1IMB - chains A and B; structure by X-ray diffraction, 2.20 A resolution.

[Chain A (and B)]
Molecule: Inositol monophosphatase
From: Homo sapiens
Notes: EC 3.1.3.25; chain B of this document is another copy of the same molecule, construct and numbering; everything in this record applies to it too
Reference sequence: P29218 (IMPA1_HUMAN); residues 1-277 here = UniProt positions 1-277
Sequence (277 residues; each row starts with the number of its first residue):
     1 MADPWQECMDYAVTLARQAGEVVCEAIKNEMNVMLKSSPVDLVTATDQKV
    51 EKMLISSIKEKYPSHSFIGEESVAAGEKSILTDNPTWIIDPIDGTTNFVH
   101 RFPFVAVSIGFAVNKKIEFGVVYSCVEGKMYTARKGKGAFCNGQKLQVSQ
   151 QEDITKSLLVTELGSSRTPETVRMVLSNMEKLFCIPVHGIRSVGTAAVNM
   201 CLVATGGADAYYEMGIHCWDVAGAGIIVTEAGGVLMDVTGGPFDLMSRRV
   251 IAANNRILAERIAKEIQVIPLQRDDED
Disordered / not traced: 1-4
UniProt features mapped onto this chain:
  - binding site (Mg(2+)): E70, D90, I92, D93, D220
  - binding site (substrate): E70, I92 to T95, G194 to A196, E213, D220
  - modified residue: T168 (Phosphothreonine)
  - mutagenesis: K36 (K36Q: 50-fold reduction in activity), D93 (D93N: Loss of activity), S165 (S165A/I: Reduced enzyme activity with myo-inositol 1-phosphate), E213 (E213Q: Strongly reduced affinity for myo-inositol 1-phosphate and strongly reduced enzyme activity with myo-inositol 1-phosphate)
Cystine bridges: C24-C125
Bound ions: Gd ion: E70, D90, I92 (together with L-myo-inositol-1-phosphate)
Residues lining bound ligands: L-myo-inositol-1-phosphate (LIP): E70, D90, I92, D93, G94, T95, E162, G164, S165, G194, T195, A196, Y211, E213, I216, D220

[How chain A and chain B interact]
Residue-residue contacts (67; chain A residue first):
  P39(A) with H188(B)
  V40(A) with V187(B)
  L42(A) with H188(B)
  T96(A) with H188(B)
  N97(A) with R191(B), hydrogen bond
  H100(A) with K156(B), hydrogen bond (side chain-backbone); S157(B); L158(B); H188(B), hydrogen bond; G206(B); G207(B); D209(B), salt bridge
  R101(A) with G207(B)
  F102(A) with L158(B), hydrophobic; V160(B), hydrophobic; R191(B); L202(B), hydrophobic; G207(B)
  F104(A) with F104(B), hydrophobic
  K156(A) with H100(B), hydrogen bond (backbone-side chain)
  S157(A) with H100(B)
  L158(A) with H100(B); F102(B), hydrophobic
  L163(A) with M179(B), hydrophobic; F183(B), hydrophobic
  G164(A) with F183(B)
  S166(A) with F183(B)
  R167(A) with F183(B), hydrogen bond (side chain-backbone); P186(B); V187(B), hydrogen bond (side chain-backbone); H188(B), hydrogen bond (side chain-backbone)
  V172(A) with F183(B), hydrophobic
  R173(A) with E180(B), salt bridge
  L176(A) with L176(B); M179(B), hydrophobic; E180(B)
  E180(A) with R173(B), salt bridge; L176(B)
  F183(A) with L163(B), hydrophobic; G164(B); S166(B); R167(B), hydrogen bond (backbone-side chain); V172(B), hydrophobic
  P186(A) with R167(B)
  V187(A) with V40(B); R167(B), hydrogen bond (backbone-side chain)
  H188(A) with P39(B); L42(B); T96(B); H100(B), hydrogen bond; R167(B), hydrogen bond (backbone-side chain)
  I190(A) with L163(B), hydrophobic
  R191(A) with T96(B); N97(B), hydrogen bond; F102(B); S192(B); V193(B); G194(B)
  S192(A) with R191(B); S192(B), hydrogen bond (backbone-backbone)
  V193(A) with R191(B)
  G194(A) with R191(B)
  G206(A) with H100(B)
  G207(A) with H100(B); R101(B); F102(B)
  D209(A) with H100(B), salt bridge
Interface residues without a listed pair, chain A (39 interface residues in all): P103, V160, E162, C184, G189, L202, A208
Interface residues without a listed pair, chain B (40 interface residues in all): P103, E162, C184, G189, I190, A208

[Overview]
The interface between chain A and chain B involves 39 residues on one side and 40 on the other, with 13
hydrogen bonds and 4 salt bridges. Polar pairs include H100(A)-D209(B), R173(A)-E180(B) and N97(A)-R191(B).
Ligands of chain A: L-myo-inositol-1-phosphate.
Chain A and chain B are both Inositol monophosphatase (Homo sapiens); the structure, Structural analysis of
inositol monophosphatase complexes with substrates, was determined by X-ray diffraction, deposited together
with 1IMA.
